6YYT - chains B and C of the 8 polymer chains in the assembly; structure by electron microscopy, 2.90 A resolution.

Chain B:
Name: nsp8
Source organism: Severe acute respiratory syndrome coronavirus 2
Notes: EC 3.4.19.12, 3.4.22.-, 3.4.22.69, 2.7.7.48, 3.6.4.12, 3.6.4.13, 3.1.13.-, 3.1.-.-, 2.1.1.-
UniProt: P0DTD1 (R1AB_SARS2); residues 1-198 here correspond to UniProt positions 3943-4140 (UniProt number = residue number + 3942)
Amino-acid sequence (201 residues; row label = number of the first residue in the row; numbers below 1 keep their minus sign (Ser-2 is residue -2)):
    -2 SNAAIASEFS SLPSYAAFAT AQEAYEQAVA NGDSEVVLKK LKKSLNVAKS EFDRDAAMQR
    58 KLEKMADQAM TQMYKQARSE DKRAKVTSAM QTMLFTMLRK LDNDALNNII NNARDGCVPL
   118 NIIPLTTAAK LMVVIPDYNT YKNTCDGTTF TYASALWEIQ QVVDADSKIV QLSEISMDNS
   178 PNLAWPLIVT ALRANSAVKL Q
Disordered / not traced: -2 to 5, 192-198
Differences from the reference sequence: expression tag (-2 to 0)
Curated features (UniProtKB/Swiss-Prot):
  - site: Gln198 (Cleavage)
What the authors report for this chain:
  - binding site for RNA product: Lys58
  - mutagenesis - K58A: abolished growth (citing earlier work)

Chain C:
Name: nsp7
Source organism: Severe acute respiratory syndrome coronavirus 2
Notes: EC 3.4.19.12, 3.4.22.-, 3.4.22.69, 2.7.7.48, 3.6.4.12, 3.6.4.13, 3.1.13.-, 3.1.-.-, 2.1.1.-
UniProt: P0DTD1 (R1AB_SARS2); residues 1-83 here correspond to UniProt positions 3860-3942 (UniProt number = residue number + 3859)
Amino-acid sequence (86 residues; row label = number of the first residue in the row; numbers below 1 keep their minus sign (Ser-2 is residue -2)):
    -2 SNASKMSDVK CTSVVLLSVL QQLRVESSSK LWAQCVQLHN DILLAKDTTE AFEKMVSLLS
    58 VLLSMQGAVD INKLCEEMLD NRATLQ
Disordered / not traced: -2 to 0, 74-83
Differences from the reference sequence: expression tag (-2 to 0)
Curated features (UniProtKB/Swiss-Prot):
  - site: Gln83 (Cleavage)

How chain B and chain C interact:
Residue-residue contacts - 5 pairs, chain B then chain C:
  Ala162(B) - Ser26(C)
  Asp163(B) - Ser24(C)
  Asp163(B) - Ser25(C)
  Asp163(B) - Ser26(C)  hydrogen bond
  Asn179(B) - Lys27(C)  hydrogen bond (backbone-side chain)
Interface residues without a listed pair, chain B (4 interface residues in all): Leu180

Overview:
Chain B and chain C each contribute 4 residues to their interface, with 2 hydrogen bonds. Polar pairs include
Asp163(B)-Ser26(C) and Asn179(B)-Lys27(C). The paper reports a binding site for RNA product at Lys58(B); K58A
of chain B abolishes growth.
Chain B is nsp8 and chain C is nsp7, both from Severe acute respiratory syndrome coronavirus 2; the structure,
Structure of replicating SARS-CoV-2 polymerase, was determined by electron microscopy.
